Entry 9ESH (electron microscopy, 3.20 A resolution); this record covers chains 6 and Y of the 39 polymer chains in the assembly.

== Chain 6 ==
Molecule: U6snRNA
Source organism: Schizosaccharomyces pombe
Sequence (99 nucleotides; row label = number of the first residue in the row):
     1 GAUCUUCGGAUCACUUUGGUCAAAUUGAAACGAUACAGAGAAGAUUAGCA
    51 UGGCCCCUGCACAAGGAUGACACUGCGACAUUGAGAGAAAACCCAUUUU
Disordered / not traced: 93-99
Ion coordination: K+: G40, A47, G48, U68; Mg2+ site 1: C49, G65; Mg2+ site 2 near G69 (its only coordinating residue here)

== Chain Y ==
Molecule: Pre-mRNA-splicing factor syf2
Source organism: Schizosaccharomyces pombe
UniProtKB: O59733 (SYF2_SCHPO); residue numbers follow UniProt; this construct covers 1-229
Amino-acid sequence (229 residues; each row starts with the number of its first residue):
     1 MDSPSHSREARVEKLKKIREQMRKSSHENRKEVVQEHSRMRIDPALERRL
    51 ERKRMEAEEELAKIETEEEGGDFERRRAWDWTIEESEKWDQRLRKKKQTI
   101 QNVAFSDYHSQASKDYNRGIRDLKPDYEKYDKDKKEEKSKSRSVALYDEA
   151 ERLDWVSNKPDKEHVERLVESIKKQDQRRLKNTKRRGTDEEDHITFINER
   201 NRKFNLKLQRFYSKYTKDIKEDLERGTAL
Disordered / not traced: 1-82, 101-104, 185-193, 216-229
From the paper describing this entry:
  - conformationally variable residues (order/disorder transition): Ile194 to Tyr215

== Chain 6 / chain Y interface ==
Contacting residue pairs (16; chain 6 residue first):
  G75(6) - Arg200(Y)  hydrogen bond to the base
  C76(6) - Arg200(Y)  salt bridge to the phosphate
  G77(6) - Thr183(Y)  hydrogen bond to the base
  A78(6) - Tyr108(Y)  stacking on the base
  A78(6) - Gln111(Y)  hydrogen bond to the sugar
  C79(6) - Asn182(Y)  hydrogen bond to the sugar
  C79(6) - Thr183(Y)  base contact
  A80(6) - Gln111(Y)  hydrogen bond to the phosphate
  A80(6) - Lys114(Y)  sugar contact
  A80(6) - Arg179(Y)  salt bridge to the phosphate
  U81(6) - Arg118(Y)  salt bridge to the phosphate
  U81(6) - Arg178(Y)  base contact
  U81(6) - Asn182(Y)  base contact
  G83(6) - Lys96(Y)  phosphate contact
  G83(6) - Ile100(Y)  phosphate contact
  C92(6) - Arg92(Y)  salt bridge to the phosphate
Other interface residues (no listed pair), chain 6 (11 interface residues in all): U74, U82
Other interface residues (no listed pair), chain Y (17 interface residues in all): Trp89, Thr99, Phe105, Asp115, Lys207

== Summary ==
Chain 6 and chain Y form an interface of 11 and 17 residues respectively; the contacts include 5 hydrogen
bonds, 4 salt bridges and 1 aromatic stacking contact. Polar contacts include G75(6)-Arg200(Y),
G77(6)-Thr183(Y) and A78(6)-Gln111(Y). The K+ site is built by G40(6), A47(6), G48(6) and U68(6). From the
paper: conformational variability at Ile194(Y).
Chain 6 is U6snRNA and chain Y is Pre-mRNA-splicing factor syf2, both from Schizosaccharomyces pombe; the
structure, Structure of a B-state intermediate committed to discard (Bd-I state), was determined by electron
microscopy, deposited together with 9ESI.
